PDB entry 3EDL | electron microscopy, 28.00 A resolution (very low resolution: no residue pairs are listed; an interface is given only as per-side residue counts) | chains F and G of the 5 polymer chains in the assembly

== Chain F ==
Name: Tubulin alpha-1A chain
From: Bos taurus
Reference sequence: P02550 (TBA1A_PIG); residue numbers follow UniProt; this construct covers 1-451
Chain sequence (451 residues; each row starts with the number of its first residue):
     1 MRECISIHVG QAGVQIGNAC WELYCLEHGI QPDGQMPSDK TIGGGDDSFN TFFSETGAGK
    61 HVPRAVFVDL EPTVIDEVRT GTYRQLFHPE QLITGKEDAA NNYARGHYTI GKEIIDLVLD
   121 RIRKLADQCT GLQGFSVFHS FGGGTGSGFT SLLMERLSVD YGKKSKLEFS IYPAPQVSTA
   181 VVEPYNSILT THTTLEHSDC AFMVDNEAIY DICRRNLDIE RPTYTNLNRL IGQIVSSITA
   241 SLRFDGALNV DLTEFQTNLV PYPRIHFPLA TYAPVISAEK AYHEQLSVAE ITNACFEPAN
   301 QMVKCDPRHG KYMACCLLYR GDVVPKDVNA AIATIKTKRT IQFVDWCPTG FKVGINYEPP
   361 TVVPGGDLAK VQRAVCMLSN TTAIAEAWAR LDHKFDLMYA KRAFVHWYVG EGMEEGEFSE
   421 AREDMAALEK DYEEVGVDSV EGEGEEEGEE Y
Not modelled in the structure: 1, 37-46, 280-284, 438-451
Sequence notes: conflict Ile-265 (Ala in P02550)
Small-molecule neighbours:
  - CN2 (2-mercapto-N-[1,2,3,10-tetramethoxy-9-oxo-5,6,7,9-tetrahydro-benzo[a]heptalen-7-yl]acetamide): Ser-178, Thr-179, Ala-180, Val-181
  - GTP (guanosine-5'-triphosphate): Gly-10, Gln-11, Ala-12, Gln-15, Ile-16, Asp-69, Glu-71, Asp-98, Ala-99, Ser-140, Gly-142, Gly-143, Gly-144, Thr-145, Gly-146, Ile-171, Pro-173, Val-177, Ser-178, Thr-179, Glu-183, Asn-206, Tyr-224, Asn-228, Ile-231
  - GTP: Gly-10, Gln-11, Ala-12, Gln-15, Ile-16, Asp-69, Glu-71, Asp-98, Ala-99, Ala-100, Asn-101, Ser-140, Gly-142, Gly-143, Gly-144, Thr-145, Gly-146, Ile-171, Pro-173, Val-177, Ser-178, Thr-179, Glu-183, Asn-206, Tyr-224, Asn-228, Ile-231
Swiss-Prot annotation at these positions:
  - active site: Glu-254
  - binding site (GTP): Gly-10, Gln-11, Ala-12, Gln-15, Glu-71, Ala-99, Ser-140, Gly-143, Gly-144, Thr-145, Gly-146, Thr-179, Glu-183, Asn-206, Tyr-224, Asn-228, Leu-252
  - binding site (Mg(2+)): Glu-71
  - site: Tyr-451 (Involved in polymerization)
  - modified residue: Lys-40 (N6-acetyllysine), Tyr-282 (3'-nitrotyrosine), Ser-439 (Phosphoserine), Glu-443 (5-glutamyl polyglutamate), Glu-445 (5-glutamyl polyglutamate), Tyr-451 (3'-nitrotyrosine)
  - natural variant: Ile-265 (A265I: this construct carries the variant), Thr-271 to Ala-273 (sequence variant, change not given here)

== Chain G ==
Name: Beta tubulin
From: Bos taurus
Reference sequence: P02554 (TBB_PIG); the author numbering skips numbers that UniProt does not, so the offset changes along the chain: 1-44 = UniProt 1-44; 47-360 = UniProt 45-358; 369-455 = UniProt 359-445
Chain sequence (445 residues; row label = number of the first residue in the row; note: 10 numbers in that range are skipped by the numbering (no residue carries them; nothing is unmodelled there)):
     1 MREIVHIQAG QCGNQIGAKF WEVISDEHGI DPTGSYHGDS DLQL
    47 ERINVYYNEA AGNKYVPRAI LVDLEPGTMD SVRSGPFGQI FRPDNFVFGQ SGAGNNWAKG
   107 HYTEGAELVD SVLDVVRKES ESCDCLQGFQ LTHSLGGGTG SGMGTLLISK IREEYPDRIM
   167 NTFSVVPSPK VSDTVVEPYN ATLSVHQLVE NTDETYCIDN EALYDICFRT LKLTTPTYGD
   227 LNHLVSATMS GVTTCLRFPG QLNADLRKLA VNMVPFPRLH FFMPGFAPLT SRGSQQYRAL
   287 TVPELTQQMF DAKNMMAACD PRHGRYLTVA AVFRGRMSMK EVDEQMLNVQ NKNSSYFVEW
   347 IPNNVKTAVC DIPP
   369 RGLKMSATFI GNSTAIQELF KRISEQFTAM FRRKAFLHWY TGEGMDEMEF TEAESNMNDL
   429 VSEYQQYQDA TADEQGEFEE EGEEDEA
Not modelled in the structure: 1, 278-285, 439-455
Small-molecule neighbours:
  - CN2 (2-mercapto-N-[1,2,3,10-tetramethoxy-9-oxo-5,6,7,9-tetrahydro-benzo[a]heptalen-7-yl]acetamide): Val-238, Cys-241, Leu-242, Leu-248, Ala-250, Lys-254, Leu-255, Asn-258, Met-259, Thr-314, Val-315, Ala-316, Ala-317, Val-318, Asn-350, Lys-352, Ala-354, Ile-378
  - GDP (guanosine-5'-diphosphate): Gly-10, Gln-11, Cys-12, Gln-15, Ile-16, Asn-101, Ser-140, Gly-142, Gly-143, Gly-144, Thr-145, Gly-146, Ser-147, Val-171, Pro-173, Val-177, Ser-178, Asp-179, Glu-183, Asn-206, Leu-209, Tyr-224, Leu-227, Asn-228
Swiss-Prot annotation at these positions:
  - motif: Met-1 to Ile-4 (MREI motif)
  - binding site (GTP): Gln-11, Glu-71, Ser-140, Gly-144, Thr-145, Gly-146, Asn-206, Asn-228
  - binding site (Mg(2+)): Glu-71
  - modified residue: Ser-40 (Phosphoserine), Lys-60 (N6-acetyllysine), Ser-174 (Phosphoserine), Thr-287 (Phosphothreonine), Thr-292 (Phosphothreonine), Arg-320 (Omega-N-methylarginine), Glu-448 (5-glutamyl polyglutamate)
  - cross-link (Glycyl lysine isopeptide (Lys-Gly)): Lys-60 (interchain with G-Cter in ubiquitin), Lys-326 (interchain with G-Cter in ubiquitin)

== Interface between chain F and chain G ==
At this resolution (28 A) residue pairs are not listed: 24 residues of chain F and 26 of chain G lie at the interface.

== Overview ==
Chain F and chain G form an interface of 24 and 26 residues respectively. One GTP molecule and one compound
CN2 molecule are bound between chain F and chain G. Bound to chain F: GTP. Chain G binds GDP.
Chain F is Tubulin alpha-1A chain and chain G is Beta tubulin, both from Bos taurus; the structure,
Kinesin13-Microtubule Ring complex, was determined by electron microscopy.
